PDB entry 8D1V | electron microscopy, 2.82 A resolution | chains A and J of the 3 polymer chains in the assembly

[Chain A]
Molecule: CRISPR-associated RAMP family protein
Source organism: Desulfonema ishimotonii
UniProt: A0A401FT36 (A0A401FT36_9DELT); numbering as in UniProt (aligned over 1-1601)
Amino-acid sequence (1601 residues; each row starts with the number of its first residue):
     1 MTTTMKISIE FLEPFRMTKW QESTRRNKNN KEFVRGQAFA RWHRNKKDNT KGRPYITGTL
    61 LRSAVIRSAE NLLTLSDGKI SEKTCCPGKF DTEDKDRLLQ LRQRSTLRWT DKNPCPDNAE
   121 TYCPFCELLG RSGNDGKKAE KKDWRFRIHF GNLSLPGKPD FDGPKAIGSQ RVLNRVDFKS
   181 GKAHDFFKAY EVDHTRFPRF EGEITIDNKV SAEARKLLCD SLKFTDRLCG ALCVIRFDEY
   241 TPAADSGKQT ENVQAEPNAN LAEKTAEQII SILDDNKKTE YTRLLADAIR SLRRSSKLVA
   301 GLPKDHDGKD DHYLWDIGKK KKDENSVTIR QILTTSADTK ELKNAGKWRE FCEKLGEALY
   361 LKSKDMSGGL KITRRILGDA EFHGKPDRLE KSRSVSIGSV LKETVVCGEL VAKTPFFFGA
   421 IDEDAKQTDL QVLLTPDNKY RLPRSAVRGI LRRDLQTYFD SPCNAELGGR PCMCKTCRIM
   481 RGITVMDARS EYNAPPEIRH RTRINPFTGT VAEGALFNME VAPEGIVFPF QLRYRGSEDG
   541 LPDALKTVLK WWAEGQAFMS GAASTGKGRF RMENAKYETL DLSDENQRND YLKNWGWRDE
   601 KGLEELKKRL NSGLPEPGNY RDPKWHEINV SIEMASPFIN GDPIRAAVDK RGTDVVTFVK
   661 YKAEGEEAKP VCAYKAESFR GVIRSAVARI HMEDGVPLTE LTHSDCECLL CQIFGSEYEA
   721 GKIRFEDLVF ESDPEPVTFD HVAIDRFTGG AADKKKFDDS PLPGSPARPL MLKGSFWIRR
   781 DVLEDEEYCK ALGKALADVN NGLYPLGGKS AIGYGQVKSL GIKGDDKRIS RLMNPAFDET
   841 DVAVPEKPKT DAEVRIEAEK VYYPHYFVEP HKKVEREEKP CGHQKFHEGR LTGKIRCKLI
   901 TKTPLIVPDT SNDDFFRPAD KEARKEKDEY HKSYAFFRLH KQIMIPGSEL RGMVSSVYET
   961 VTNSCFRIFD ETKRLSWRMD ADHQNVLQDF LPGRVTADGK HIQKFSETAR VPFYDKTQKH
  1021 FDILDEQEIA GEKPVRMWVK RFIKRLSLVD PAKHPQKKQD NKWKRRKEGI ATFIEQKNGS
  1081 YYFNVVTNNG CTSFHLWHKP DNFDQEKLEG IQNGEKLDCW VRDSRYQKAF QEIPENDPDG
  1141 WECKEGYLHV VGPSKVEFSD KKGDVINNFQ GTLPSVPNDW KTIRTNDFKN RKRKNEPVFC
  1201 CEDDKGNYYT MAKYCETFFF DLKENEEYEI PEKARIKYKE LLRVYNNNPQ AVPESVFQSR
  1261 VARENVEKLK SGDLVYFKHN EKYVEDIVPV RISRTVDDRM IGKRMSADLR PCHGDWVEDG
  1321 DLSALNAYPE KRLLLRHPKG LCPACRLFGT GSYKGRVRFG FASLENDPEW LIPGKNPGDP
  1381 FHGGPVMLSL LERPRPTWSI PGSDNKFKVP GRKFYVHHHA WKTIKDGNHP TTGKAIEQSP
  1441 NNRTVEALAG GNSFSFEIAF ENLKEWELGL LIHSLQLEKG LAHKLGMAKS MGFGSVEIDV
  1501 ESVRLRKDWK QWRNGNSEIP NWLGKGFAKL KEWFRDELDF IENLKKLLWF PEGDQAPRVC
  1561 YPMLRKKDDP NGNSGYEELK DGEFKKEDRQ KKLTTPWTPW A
Unresolved in the structure: 134-141, 239-256, 367-381, 979-1295, 1316-1329
Metal / ion sites: Zn2+ site 1: Cys86, Cys115, Cys123, Cys126; Zn2+ site 2: Cys463, Cys472, Cys474, Cys477; Zn2+ site 3: His703, Cys706, Cys708, Cys711; Zn2+ site 4: Cys965, Cys1312, Cys1342, Cys1345
Reported in the primary citation:
  - catalytic residues: His43, Asp429, Asp654
  - mutagenesis - H43A: abolished catalytic activity on pre-crRNA
  - binding site for Crispr RNA (chain J): Arg35, His43, Thr59, Arg62, Arg67, Lys89, Thr92, Glu93
  - catalytic residues: Arg26, Tyr55 (proposed by the authors, not directly observed)
  - binding site for the 18-nt RNA strand: Arg283, His306, Lys754
  - mutagenesis - Y360A: unchanged catalytic activity with the 18-nt RNA strand

[Chain J]
Molecule: Crispr RNA
Source organism: Desulfonema ishimotonii
Sequence (34 nucleotides; row label = number of the first residue in the row):
     1 UUGAUGUCAC GGAACACGUU CUUUGAACCA AGCU

[How chain A and chain J interact]
Contacting residue pairs (265; chain A residue first):
  Glu13(A) with C10(J), hydrogen bond to the base
  Arg16(A) with C10(J), salt bridge to the phosphate
  Arg35(A) with A9(J), hydrogen bond to the sugar; G12(J), hydrogen bond to the base
  Gln37(A) with U7(J), hydrogen bond to the base
  Ala38(A) with U7(J), base contact; A9(J), sugar contact
  Phe39(A) with A9(J), sugar contact
  Arg41(A) with U2(J), sugar contact
  His43(A) with U1(J), hydrogen bond to the phosphate
  Arg53(A) with U1(J), hydrogen bond to the base
  Tyr55(A) with U1(J), stacking on the base; U2(J), sugar contact
  Thr57(A) with U2(J), sugar contact
  Gly58(A) with U2(J), hydrogen bond to the base; A4(J), base contact
  Thr59(A) with U2(J), hydrogen bond to the sugar; G3(J), sugar contact; A4(J), hydrogen bond to the base; U7(J), base contact
  Leu60(A) with U7(J), hydrogen bond to the base
  Arg62(A) with A4(J), base contact; U5(J), hydrogen bond to the phosphate; G6(J), salt bridge to the phosphate
  Ser63(A) with U7(J), phosphate contact
  Arg67(A) with C8(J), hydrogen bond to the phosphate; A9(J), salt bridge to the phosphate
  Lys89(A) with U5(J), base contact
  Phe90(A) with U5(J), hydrogen bond to the base; G6(J), base contact
  Asp91(A) with U5(J), hydrogen bond to the base; G6(J), base contact
  Thr92(A) with U5(J), base contact; G6(J), base contact
  Glu93(A) with G6(J), base contact
  Asp96(A) with G6(J), base contact
  Leu98(A) with G6(J), phosphate contact
  Gln100(A) with G6(J), hydrogen bond to the sugar; U7(J), hydrogen bond to the sugar
  Leu101(A) with G6(J), sugar contact; U7(J), sugar contact
  Arg102(A) with G6(J), hydrogen bond to the base; U7(J), salt bridge to the phosphate; C8(J), phosphate contact
  Gln103(A) with C8(J), hydrogen bond to the phosphate; G11(J), hydrogen bond to the base
  Arg104(A) with C8(J), sugar contact
  Leu129(A) with U5(J), sugar contact
  Gly130(A) with U5(J), phosphate contact
  Arg131(A) with U5(J), sugar contact
  Phe146(A) with G3(J), base contact; A4(J), sugar contact
  Ile148(A) with A4(J), base contact
  His149(A) with U2(J), base contact; G3(J), hydrogen bond to the base; A4(J), base contact
  Phe150(A) with U2(J), hydrogen bond to the base; A4(J), hydrogen bond to the base
  Gly151(A) with U2(J), base contact
  Asn152(A) with U1(J), hydrogen bond to the base; U2(J), hydrogen bond to the base
  Ser154(A) with U1(J), hydrogen bond to the base
  Lys158(A) with U1(J), base contact
  Arg171(A) with A14(J), salt bridge to the phosphate
  Val172(A) with A14(J), sugar contact
  Leu173(A) with A14(J), phosphate contact
  Asn174(A) with G12(J), hydrogen bond to the sugar; A13(J), hydrogen bond to the sugar; A14(J), hydrogen bond to the sugar; C15(J), hydrogen bond to the sugar
  Arg175(A) with G12(J), phosphate contact; A13(J), phosphate contact
  Val176(A) with A13(J), hydrogen bond to the phosphate; C15(J), sugar contact
  Gly181(A) with C15(J), hydrogen bond to the sugar; A16(J), sugar contact
  Lys182(A) with C15(J), base contact; A16(J), sugar contact
  Ala183(A) with C15(J), hydrogen bond to the base
  Asp185(A) with G12(J), base contact
  Phe186(A) with G12(J), base contact; A14(J), base contact
  Phe187(A) with G12(J), stacking on the base
  Arg227(A) with C10(J), sugar contact
  Gly230(A) with C10(J), phosphate contact
  Leu232(A) with C10(J), base contact
  Phe382(A) with G12(J), base contact
  His383(A) with G12(J), base contact
  Gly384(A) with A9(J), hydrogen bond to the base; G12(J), base contact
  Pro386(A) with A9(J), base contact
  Leu389(A) with G6(J), base contact
  Glu390(A) with G6(J), hydrogen bond to the base
  Lys391(A) with G6(J), base contact
  Ser392(A) with G6(J), base contact
  Phe417(A) with C15(J), phosphate contact
  Phe418(A) with C15(J), phosphate contact
  Gly419(A) with A14(J), sugar contact; C15(J), hydrogen bond to the phosphate
  Arg444(A) with C10(J), salt bridge to the phosphate
  Ser445(A) with A13(J), sugar contact; A14(J), hydrogen bond to the phosphate
  Ala446(A) with A13(J), phosphate contact; A14(J), hydrogen bond to the phosphate
  Arg448(A) with C10(J), hydrogen bond to the sugar; G11(J), salt bridge to the phosphate; G12(J), salt bridge to the phosphate
  Gly449(A) with A13(J), phosphate contact
  Ile450(A) with A13(J), base contact
  Arg452(A) with G12(J), salt bridge to the phosphate
  Arg453(A) with A13(J), base contact
  Leu467(A) with G11(J), base contact; G12(J), base contact
  Gly468(A) with G11(J), hydrogen bond to the base
  Gly469(A) with C8(J), hydrogen bond to the base
  Arg470(A) with C8(J), base contact
  Pro471(A) with C8(J), base contact
  Met480(A) with G11(J), phosphate contact
  Arg481(A) with G11(J), phosphate contact
  Thr484(A) with C10(J), base contact
  Val485(A) with C10(J), hydrogen bond to the base
  His500(A) with U20(J), base contact
  Arg501(A) with G18(J), base contact; U20(J), phosphate contact
  Thr502(A) with G18(J), hydrogen bond to the sugar; U19(J), sugar contact; U20(J), hydrogen bond to the phosphate
  Arg503(A) with G18(J), hydrogen bond to the sugar; U19(J), phosphate contact
  Ile504(A) with U19(J), hydrogen bond to the phosphate; C21(J), sugar contact
  Gly509(A) with C21(J), sugar contact; U22(J), sugar contact
  Thr510(A) with C21(J), sugar contact; U22(J), sugar contact
  Val511(A) with C21(J), base contact
  Ala515(A) with G18(J), base contact
  Leu516(A) with U20(J), base contact
  Phe517(A) with G18(J), base contact
  Ser560(A) with A13(J), base contact
  Gly561(A) with C15(J), phosphate contact; A16(J), phosphate contact
  Ala562(A) with A16(J), hydrogen bond to the phosphate
  Ala563(A) with A16(J), hydrogen bond to the phosphate
  Ser564(A) with C17(J), hydrogen bond to the phosphate
  Asn640(A) with C21(J), hydrogen bond to the phosphate
  Gly641(A) with U20(J), hydrogen bond to the sugar; C21(J), hydrogen bond to the phosphate
  Asp642(A) with U20(J), sugar contact
  Pro643(A) with U20(J), base contact
  Tyr674(A) with U19(J), base contact
  Lys675(A) with U20(J), salt bridge to the phosphate
  Glu677(A) with U19(J), sugar contact; U20(J), phosphate contact
  Ser678(A) with U19(J), hydrogen bond to the phosphate; U20(J), hydrogen bond to the phosphate
  Arg680(A) with G18(J), salt bridge to the phosphate
  Gly681(A) with U19(J), sugar contact
  Val682(A) with U19(J), base contact
  Arg684(A) with G18(J), salt bridge to the phosphate
  Ser685(A) with U19(J), base contact
  Phe714(A) with C17(J), sugar contact; G18(J), phosphate contact
  Gly715(A) with C17(J), sugar contact
  Ser716(A) with A16(J), hydrogen bond to the sugar; C17(J), sugar contact
  Glu717(A) with A16(J), base contact; C17(J), sugar contact
  Tyr718(A) with A16(J), sugar contact
  Glu719(A) with A16(J), sugar contact
  Ala720(A) with A16(J), phosphate contact; C17(J), phosphate contact
  Gly721(A) with C17(J), hydrogen bond to the phosphate
  Asp740(A) with A26(J), sugar contact
  His741(A) with A26(J), salt bridge to the phosphate
  Val742(A) with U24(J), sugar contact; G25(J), sugar contact; A26(J), hydrogen bond to the phosphate; A27(J), sugar contact
  Ala743(A) with U24(J), phosphate contact; G25(J), phosphate contact
  Ile744(A) with G25(J), hydrogen bond to the phosphate; A27(J), sugar contact
  Arg746(A) with G25(J), salt bridge to the phosphate
  Gly749(A) with A27(J), hydrogen bond to the sugar; C28(J), sugar contact
  Gly750(A) with A27(J), sugar contact; C28(J), sugar contact
  Ala751(A) with A27(J), base contact
  Lys755(A) with U24(J), base contact
  Lys756(A) with A26(J), base contact
  Phe757(A) with U24(J), base contact
  Gly807(A) with C21(J), sugar contact
  Gly808(A) with C21(J), hydrogen bond to the phosphate; U22(J), phosphate contact
  Lys809(A) with U22(J), hydrogen bond to the phosphate
  Ser810(A) with U22(J), phosphate contact
  Ala811(A) with U23(J), phosphate contact
  Tyr863(A) with A30(J), hydrogen bond to the phosphate
  His865(A) with C29(J), salt bridge to the phosphate; A30(J), phosphate contact
  Pro908(A) with A26(J), sugar contact; A27(J), phosphate contact
  Thr910(A) with A26(J), base contact
  Ser948(A) with G25(J), sugar contact; A26(J), hydrogen bond to the phosphate
  Glu949(A) with G25(J), hydrogen bond to the sugar; A26(J), phosphate contact; A27(J), phosphate contact
  Arg951(A) with U23(J), phosphate contact; U24(J), salt bridge to the phosphate
  Gly952(A) with G25(J), sugar contact
  Met953(A) with G25(J), base contact
  Ser956(A) with G25(J), base contact
  Arg967(A) with U23(J), hydrogen bond to the phosphate; U24(J), salt bridge to the phosphate
  Ile968(A) with U24(J), sugar contact
  Arg978(A) with A31(J), sugar contact; G32(J), salt bridge to the phosphate; C33(J), base contact
  Phe1348(A) with U23(J), sugar contact
  Gly1349(A) with U23(J), sugar contact
  Thr1350(A) with U22(J), hydrogen bond to the sugar; U23(J), sugar contact
  Gly1351(A) with U22(J), base contact; U23(J), sugar contact
  Tyr1353(A) with U22(J), hydrogen bond to the sugar
  Lys1354(A) with U22(J), phosphate contact
  Gly1355(A) with U22(J), phosphate contact; U23(J), hydrogen bond to the phosphate
  Leu1390(A) with C29(J), base contact
  Leu1391(A) with C28(J), base contact
  Glu1392(A) with C28(J), hydrogen bond to the sugar; C29(J), base contact
  Arg1393(A) with C28(J), hydrogen bond to the base; C29(J), sugar contact
  Pro1394(A) with C28(J), sugar contact; C29(J), phosphate contact; A30(J), phosphate contact
  Arg1395(A) with A30(J), hydrogen bond to the phosphate; A31(J), hydrogen bond to the sugar
  Thr1397(A) with A31(J), hydrogen bond to the phosphate
  Trp1398(A) with A30(J), phosphate contact; A31(J), hydrogen bond to the phosphate
  Lys1413(A) with C29(J), salt bridge to the phosphate
  Tyr1415(A) with C28(J), hydrogen bond to the phosphate; C29(J), hydrogen bond to the phosphate
  Arg1443(A) with A27(J), base contact
  Gly1486(A) with A27(J), sugar contact; C28(J), phosphate contact
  Met1487(A) with A27(J), hydrogen bond to the phosphate; C28(J), phosphate contact
  Ala1488(A) with C28(J), hydrogen bond to the phosphate
  Lys1489(A) with G25(J), base contact; A27(J), phosphate contact; C28(J), salt bridge to the phosphate
  Ser1490(A) with C29(J), phosphate contact
  Tyr1561(A) with C29(J), hydrogen bond to the phosphate; A30(J), phosphate contact
  Leu1564(A) with A30(J), base contact; A31(J), base contact
  Tyr1576(A) with C29(J), hydrogen bond to the sugar; A30(J), hydrogen bond to the phosphate
  Glu1577(A) with A31(J), base contact
  Lys1580(A) with A31(J), salt bridge to the phosphate
Other interface residues (no listed pair), chain A (192 interface residues in all): Pro54, Ser132, Lys385, Ala420, Pro443, Ile483, Met486, Gly514, Met559, Ile639, Ile906, Lys1484, Leu1485, Pro1562

[In short]
Chain A and chain J form an interface of 192 and 33 residues respectively; the contacts include 80 hydrogen
bonds, 21 salt bridges and 2 aromatic stacking contacts. Polar pairs include Glu13(A)-C10(J), Arg35(A)-G12(J)
and Gln37(A)-U7(J). From the paper: catalytic residues His43(A), Asp429(A) and Asp654(A) among others; H43A of
chain A abolishes catalytic activity on pre-crRNA.
Chain A is CRISPR-associated RAMP family protein and chain J is Crispr RNA, both from Desulfonema ishimotonii;
the structure, Cryo-EM structure of guide RNA and target RNA bound Cas7-11, was determined by electron
microscopy.
